PDB entry 6OAO | X-ray diffraction, 3.50 A resolution | chains A and B

== Chain A ==
Molecule: Duffy binding surface protein region II
Organism: Plasmodium vivax
Notes: engineered mutation(s): 0
Reference sequence: B7T089 (B7T089_PLAVI); residues 211-525 here correspond to UniProt positions 59-373 (UniProt number = residue number - 152)
Sequence (315 residues; each row starts with the number of its first residue):
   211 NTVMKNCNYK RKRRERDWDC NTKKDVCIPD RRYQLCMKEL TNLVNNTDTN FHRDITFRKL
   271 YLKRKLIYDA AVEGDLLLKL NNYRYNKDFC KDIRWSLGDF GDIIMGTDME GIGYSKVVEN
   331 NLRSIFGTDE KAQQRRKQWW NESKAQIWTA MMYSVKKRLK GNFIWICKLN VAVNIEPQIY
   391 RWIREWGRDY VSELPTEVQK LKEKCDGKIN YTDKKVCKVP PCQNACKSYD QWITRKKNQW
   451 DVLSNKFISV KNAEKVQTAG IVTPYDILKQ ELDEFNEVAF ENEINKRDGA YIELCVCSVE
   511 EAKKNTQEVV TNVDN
Disordered / not traced: 211-215, 255-263, 509-525
Disulfides: Cys-217/Cys-246, Cys-230/Cys-237, Cys-300/Cys-377, Cys-415/Cys-432, Cys-427/Cys-507, Cys-436/Cys-505
Reported in the primary citation:
  - mutagenesis - T257G/D258G/T259S/N260G/F261G/H262S, R263S, R263S/N372K, F267A/Y271A/R274A/Y278A, L288F, E352A/Q356A, T359R, N372K, I374M: unchanged binding to Antibody 092096 single chain variable fragment (chain B)
  - mutagenesis - Y363A/K367A/K370A: abolished binding to Antibody 092096 single chain variable fragment (chain B)

== Chain B ==
Molecule: Antibody 092096 single chain variable fragment
Organism: Homo sapiens
Notes: antibody fragment or engineered binder
Sequence (251 residues; numbered 1 to 255; 4 numbers in that range are skipped by the numbering (no residue carries them; nothing is unmodelled there); the number before each row is that of its first residue):
     1 MVHSQVQLVQ SGAEVKKPGA SVKVSCKVSG YTLTELSMHW VRQAPGKGLE WMGGFDREDG
    61 ESIYAQKFQG RVTLTEDTST DSVYMELSNL RSDDTAVYFC ATDFGGSYFY AFDIWGQGTM
   121 VTV
   128 SSGGGGSGGG GSGGGGSQSV LTQSPSASGT PGQRVTISCS GSSSNIGRNP VNWFQHLPGT
   188 APQLLIYSND QRPSGVPDRF SGSKSGTSAS LAISGLQSED EADYYCEAWD DSLNGVVFGG
   248 GTKLTVLG
Disordered / not traced: 1-4, 128-144, 253-255
Disulfides: Cys-26/Cys-100, Cys-166/Cys-233

== How chain A and chain B interact ==
Contacting residue pairs - 41 pairs, chain A then chain B:
  Leu-270(A) / Asn-241(B)
  Tyr-271(A) / Asp-238(B)
  Lys-273(A) / Tyr-108(B)
  Arg-274(A) / Tyr-108(B)  hydrogen bond (side chain-backbone)
  Arg-274(A) / Tyr-110(B)
  Arg-274(A) / Trp-236(B)
  Lys-275(A) / Arg-175(B)  hydrogen bond (side chain-backbone)
  Ile-277(A) / Tyr-108(B)  hydrophobic
  Ile-277(A) / Phe-109(B)  hydrophobic
  Tyr-278(A) / Phe-109(B)  hydrophobic
  Tyr-278(A) / Arg-175(B)
  Tyr-278(A) / Asn-176(B)  hydrogen bond
  Tyr-278(A) / Pro-177(B)
  Ala-281(A) / Phe-109(B)  hydrophobic
  Asp-285(A) / Gln-198(B)
  Lys-289(A) / Gln-198(B)  hydrogen bond
  Gln-356(A) / Glu-58(B)
  Gln-356(A) / Asp-59(B)  hydrogen bond
  Gln-356(A) / Tyr-108(B)
  Thr-359(A) / Glu-58(B)  hydrogen bond
  Tyr-363(A) / Asp-103(B)  hydrogen bond
  Tyr-363(A) / Gly-105(B)
  Tyr-363(A) / Gly-106(B)
  Tyr-363(A) / Phe-109(B)  hydrophobic
  Tyr-363(A) / Ala-111(B)
  Lys-366(A) / Tyr-31(B)
  Lys-366(A) / Glu-35(B)  salt bridge
  Lys-366(A) / Phe-104(B)
  Lys-366(A) / Gly-105(B)
  Lys-367(A) / Phe-104(B)
  Lys-367(A) / Asp-113(B)  salt bridge
  Lys-367(A) / Tyr-194(B)
  Arg-368(A) / Tyr-194(B)  hydrogen bond
  Arg-368(A) / Gln-198(B)
  Lys-370(A) / Phe-104(B)
  Lys-370(A) / Asp-113(B)
  Lys-370(A) / Ile-114(B)
  Gly-371(A) / Gln-5(B)
  Gly-371(A) / Val-6(B)
  Phe-373(A) / Tyr-31(B)
  Trp-375(A) / Glu-35(B)  hydrogen bond
Other interface residues (no listed pair), chain A (22 interface residues in all): Glu-249, Leu-369
Other interface residues (no listed pair), chain B (27 interface residues in all): Ser-107, Leu-191, Pro-200
Interface features reported in the paper:
  - epitope / paratope residues, chain A: Glu-249(A), Leu-270(A), Tyr-271(A), Tyr-278(A), Ala-355(A), Tyr-363(A), Lys-367(A), Lys-370(A)
  - epitope / paratope residues, chain B: Tyr-108(B), Phe-109(B), Arg-175(B), Pro-177(B)

== Overview ==
Chain A and chain B form an interface of 22 and 27 residues respectively; the contacts include 9 hydrogen
bonds and 2 salt bridges. Among the polar pairs are Lys-366(A)/Glu-35(B), Lys-367(A)/Asp-113(B) and
Arg-274(A)/Tyr-108(B). From the paper: Y363A/K367A/K370A of chain A abolish binding to Antibody 092096 single
chain variable fragment (chain B); epitope/paratope residues Glu-249(A), Leu-270(A) and Tyr-108(B) among
others; 10 substitutions were tested in all.
Chain A is Duffy binding surface protein region II (Plasmodium vivax) and chain B is Antibody 092096 single
chain variable fragment (Homo sapiens); the structure, Structure of DBP in complex with human neutralizing
antibody 092096, was determined by X-ray diffraction, deposited together with 6OAN.
